Entry 8WD0 (X-ray diffraction, 2.60 A resolution); this record covers chains A and E of the 6 polymer chains in the assembly.

[Chain A]
Name: Tubulin alpha-1B chain
Source organism: Bos taurus
Reference sequence: P81947 (TBA1B_BOVIN); residues 1-451 here = UniProt positions 1-451
Sequence (451 residues; row label = number of the first residue in the row):
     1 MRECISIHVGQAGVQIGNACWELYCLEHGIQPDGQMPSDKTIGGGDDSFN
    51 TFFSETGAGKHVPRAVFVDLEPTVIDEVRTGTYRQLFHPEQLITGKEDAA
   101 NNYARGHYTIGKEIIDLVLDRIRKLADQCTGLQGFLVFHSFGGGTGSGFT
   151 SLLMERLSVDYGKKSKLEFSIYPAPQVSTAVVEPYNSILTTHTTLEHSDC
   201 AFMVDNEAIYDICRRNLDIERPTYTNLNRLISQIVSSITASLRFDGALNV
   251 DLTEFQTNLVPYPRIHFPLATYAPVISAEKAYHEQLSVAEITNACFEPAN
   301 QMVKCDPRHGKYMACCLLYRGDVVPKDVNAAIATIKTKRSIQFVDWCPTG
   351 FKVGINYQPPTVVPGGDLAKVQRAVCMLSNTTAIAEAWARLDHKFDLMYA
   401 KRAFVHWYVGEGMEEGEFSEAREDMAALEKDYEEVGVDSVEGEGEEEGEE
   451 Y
Not modelled in the structure: 438-451
Metal / ion sites: Ca2+: Asp39, Thr41, Gly44, Glu55
Residues lining bound ligands:
  - GTP (guanosine-5'-triphosphate): Gly10, Gln11, Ala12, Gln15, Ile16, Asp69, Asp98, Ala99, Ala100, Asn101, Ser140, Gly142, Gly143, Gly144, Thr145, Gly146, Ile171, Pro173, Val177, Ser178, Thr179, Glu183, Asn206, Tyr224, Leu227, Asn228, Ile231
  - Erianin (W4F; 2-methoxy-5-[2-(3,4,5-trimethoxyphenyl)ethyl]phenol): Thr179, Ala180, Val181

[Chain E]
Name: Stathmin-4
Source organism: Rattus norvegicus
Reference sequence: P63043 (STMN4_RAT); residues -43 to 145 here correspond to UniProt positions 1-189 (UniProt number = residue number + 44)
Sequence (189 residues; each row starts with the number of its first residue; numbers below 1 keep their minus sign (Met-43 is residue -43)):
   -43 MTLAAYKEKMKELPLVSLFCSCFLSDPLNKSSYKYEADTVDLNWCVISDM
     7 EVIELNKCTSGQSFEVILKPPSFDGVPEFNASLPRRRDPSLEEIQKKLEA
    57 AEERRKYQEAELLKHLAEKREHEREVIQKAIEENNNFIKMAKEKLAQKME
   107 SNKENREAHLAAMLERLQEKDKHAEEVRKNKELKEEASR
Not modelled in the structure: -43 to 5, 29-43, 142-145
Swiss-Prot annotation at these positions:
  - modified residue: Ser46 (Phosphoserine)
  - lipidation (S-palmitoyl cysteine): Cys-24, Cys-22

[Chain A / chain E interface]
Contacting residue pairs - 58 pairs, chain A then chain E:
  Tyr108(A) - Ala57(E)  hydrophobic
  Thr109(A) - Arg61(E)
  Lys112(A) - Leu54(E)
  Lys112(A) - Glu55(E)
  Lys112(A) - Glu58(E)
  Leu152(A) - Leu54(E)  hydrophobic
  Glu155(A) - Ile50(E)
  Arg156(A) - Leu47(E)
  Arg156(A) - Gln51(E)
  Ser158(A) - Asp44(E)
  Val159(A) - Pro45(E)
  Glu196(A) - Asp44(E)
  His197(A) - Pro45(E)
  Asp245(A) - Cys14(E)
  Asp245(A) - Ser16(E)
  Ala247(A) - Asn12(E)
  Ala247(A) - Ser19(E)
  Leu248(A) - Ser19(E)
  Pro325(A) - Gln18(E)
  Pro325(A) - Phe20(E)  hydrophobic
  Asn329(A) - Val8(E)
  Asn329(A) - Phe20(E)
  Asn329(A) - Val22(E)
  Ile332(A) - Val22(E)  hydrophobic
  Lys336(A) - Leu24(E)
  Asp345(A) - Pro27(E)
  Asp345(A) - Ser28(E)  hydrogen bond (backbone-backbone)
  Trp346(A) - Pro27(E)
  Cys347(A) - Pro27(E)
  Pro348(A) - Lys25(E)
  Pro348(A) - Pro27(E)
  Thr349(A) - Ile23(E)
  Thr349(A) - Leu24(E)  hydrogen bond (backbone-backbone)
  Thr349(A) - Lys25(E)  hydrogen bond (backbone-backbone)
  Gly350(A) - Val22(E)
  Phe351(A) - Glu21(E)
  Phe351(A) - Val22(E)  hydrogen bond (backbone-backbone)
  Lys352(A) - Phe20(E)
  Lys352(A) - Glu21(E)
  Val353(A) - Ser19(E)
  Val353(A) - Phe20(E)  hydrogen bond (backbone-backbone)
  Gly354(A) - Gln18(E)
  Gly354(A) - Ser19(E)
  Ile355(A) - Gly17(E)
  Ile355(A) - Gln18(E)  hydrogen bond (backbone-backbone)
  Asn356(A) - Ser16(E)
  Tyr357(A) - Thr15(E)
  Tyr357(A) - Ser16(E)  hydrogen bond (backbone-backbone)
  Tyr357(A) - Gly17(E)
  Tyr357(A) - Gln18(E)  hydrogen bond
  Val409(A) - Gln64(E)
  Gly410(A) - Arg61(E)
  Gly410(A) - Gln64(E)
  Glu411(A) - Arg61(E)  hydrogen bond (backbone-side chain)
  Gly412(A) - Ala57(E)
  Gly412(A) - Arg60(E)  hydrogen bond (backbone-side chain)
  Gly412(A) - Arg61(E)
  Glu414(A) - Arg60(E)  salt bridge
Interface residues without a listed pair, chain A (39 interface residues in all): His107, Val328, Gln358, Met413
Interface residues without a listed pair, chain E (32 interface residues in all): Leu11, Pro26, Ser46, Lys53

[In short]
The interface between chain A and chain E involves 39 residues on one side and 32 on the other, with 10
hydrogen bonds and 1 salt bridge. Among the polar pairs are Glu414(A)-Arg60(E), Tyr357(A)-Gln18(E) and
Glu411(A)-Arg61(E). Bound to chain A: GTP and Erianin.
Here chain A is Tubulin alpha-1B chain (Bos taurus) and chain E is Stathmin-4 (Rattus norvegicus). Entry 8WD0
(Crystal structure of T2R-TTL-Erianin complex) was determined by X-ray diffraction.
